4APL - chain A; structure by X-ray diffraction, 2.90 A resolution.

[Chain A]
Molecule: Apical membrane antigen 1
Source organism: Neospora caninum
Notes: fragment: domains i/ii/iii, residues 59-478
UniProtKB: A2A114 (A2A114_NEOCA); residue numbers follow UniProt; this construct covers 59-478
Sequence (431 residues; numbered 54 to 484; the number before each row is that of its first residue):
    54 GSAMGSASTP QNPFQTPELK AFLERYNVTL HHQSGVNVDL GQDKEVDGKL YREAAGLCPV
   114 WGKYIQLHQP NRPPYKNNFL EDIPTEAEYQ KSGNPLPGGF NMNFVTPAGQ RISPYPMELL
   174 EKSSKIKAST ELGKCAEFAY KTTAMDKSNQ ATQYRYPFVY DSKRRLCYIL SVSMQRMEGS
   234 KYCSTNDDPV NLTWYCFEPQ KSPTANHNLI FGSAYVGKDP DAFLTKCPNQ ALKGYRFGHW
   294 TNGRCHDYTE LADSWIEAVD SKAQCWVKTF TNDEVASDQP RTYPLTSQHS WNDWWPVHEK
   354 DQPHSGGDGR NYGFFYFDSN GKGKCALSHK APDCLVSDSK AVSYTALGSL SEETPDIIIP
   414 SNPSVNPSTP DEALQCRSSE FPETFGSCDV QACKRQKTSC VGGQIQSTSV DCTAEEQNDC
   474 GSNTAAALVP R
Not modelled in the structure: 54-61, 336-341, 416-423, 474-484
Cystine bridges: Cys111-Cys280, Cys188-Cys220, Cys236-Cys249, Cys298-Cys387, Cys318-Cys378, Cys429-Cys453, Cys441-Cys465, Cys446-Cys473
Sequence notes: expression tag (54-58, 479-484)
From the paper describing this entry:
  - contacts within the chain: Ser224-Trp347, Ser224-Trp348
  - conformationally variable residues (side-chain flip): Trp348
  - specificity-determining residues: Lys178 (proposed by the authors, not directly observed)

[Summary]
From the paper: the specificity determinant Lys178; conformational variability at Trp348.
Chain A is Apical membrane antigen 1 (Neospora caninum); the structure, Crystal Structure of AMA1 from
Neospora caninum, was determined by X-ray diffraction (same publication as 4APM).
